PDB entry 8DPL | electron microscopy, 2.53 A resolution | chains J and M of the 15 polymer chains in the assembly

Chain J:
Molecule: Glycoprotein GP2
Source organism: Ebola virus - Mayinga, Zaire, 1976
UniProt: A0A0E3H7K2 (A0A0E3H7K2_9MONO); residue numbers follow UniProt; this construct covers 502-637
Amino-acid sequence (136 residues; each row starts with the number of its first residue):
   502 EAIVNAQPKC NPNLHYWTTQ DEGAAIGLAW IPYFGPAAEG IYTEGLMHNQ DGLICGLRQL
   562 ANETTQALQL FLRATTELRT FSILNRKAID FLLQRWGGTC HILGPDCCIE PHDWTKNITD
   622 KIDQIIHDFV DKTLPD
Unresolved in the structure: 502, 599-637
Disulfides: Cys511-Cys556
Covalently attached groups: glycan linked to Asn563

Chain M:
Molecule: Glycoprotein GP1
Source organism: Ebola virus - Mayinga, Zaire, 1976
UniProt: Q05320 (VGP_EBOZM); numbering as in UniProt (aligned over 33-312)
Amino-acid sequence (280 residues; row label = number of the first residue in the row):
    33 IPLGVIHNST LQVSDVDKLV CRDKLSSTNQ LRSVGLNLEG NGVATDVPSA TKRWGFRSGV
    93 PPKVVNYEAG EWAENCYNLE IKKPDGSECL PAAPDGIRGF PRCRYVHKVS GTGPCAGDFA
   153 FHKEGAFFLY DRLASTVIYR GTTFAEGVVA FLILPQAKKD FFSSHPLREP VNATEDPSSG
   213 YYSTTIRYQA TGFGTNETEY LFEVDNLTYV QLESRFTPQF LLQLNETIYT SGKRSNTTGK
   273 LIWKVNPEID TTIGEWAFWE TKKNLTRKIR SEELSFTVVS
Unresolved in the structure: 48-50, 189-212, 234-312
Disulfides: Cys108-Cys135, Cys121-Cys147
Covalently attached groups: N-acetylglucosamine (NAG) linked to Asn228
Swiss-Prot annotation at these positions:
  - site (Involved in receptor recognition and/or post-binding events): Leu57, Leu63, Arg64, Phe88, Lys95, Ile170
  - glycosylation (N-linked (GlcNAc...) asparagine): Asn40, Asn204, Asn228, Asn238, Asn257, Asn268, Asn296
  - natural variant: Ser65 (S65P: In strain: Isolate mouse-adapted), Ser246 (S246P: In strain: Isolate mouse-adapted)
  - mutagenesis: Asn40 (N40D: Induces GP1 secretion. Complete loss of virus capability to enter into host cell), Cys53 (C53G: Induces GP1 secretion. Complete loss of virus capability to enter into host cell), Asp55 (D55A: 80% loss of virus capability to enter into host cell; D55E/K: No effect on viral entry), Leu57 (L57A: Complete loss of virus capability to enter into host cell; L57F/I/K: 90% loss of virus capability to enter into host cell), Leu63 (L63A: 90% loss of virus capability to enter into host cell; L63F: Almost complete loss of virus capability to enter into host cell; L63K: Complete loss of virus capability to enter into host cell), Arg64 (R64A/E: Complete loss of virus capability to enter into host cell; R64K: No loss of virus capability to enter into host cell), Phe88 (F88A/E: Complete loss of virus capability to enter into host cell; F88A: About 50% loss of ability to counteract host BST2; F88I: No loss of virus capability to enter into host cell), Lys95 (K95A/E: 80% loss of virus capability to enter into host cell; K95R: 20% loss of virus capability to enter into host cell), Cys108 (C108G: Almost complete loss of expression of GP1 and GP2. Almost complete loss of virus capability to enter into host cell), Leu111 (L111A: About 60% loss of ability to counteract host BST2), Cys121 (C121G: Reduced levels of expression of GP1 and GP2. 50% loss of virus capability to enter into host cell), Leu122 (L122A: About 60% loss of ability to counteract host BST2), 7 further mutagenesis entries in UniProt

How chain J and chain M interact:
Residue-residue contacts (13; chain J residue first):
  Arg574(J) - Arg164(M)
  Ala575(J) - Arg164(M)  hydrogen bond (backbone-side chain)
  Thr577(J) - Asn98(M)
  Thr577(J) - Gly128(M)
  Leu579(J) - Asp127(M)
  Arg587(J) - Thr60(M)  hydrogen bond
  Ile590(J) - Thr60(M)
  Asp591(J) - Thr60(M)  hydrogen bond
  Leu594(J) - Leu57(M)
  Leu594(J) - Ser58(M)
  Leu594(J) - Ser59(M)
  Trp597(J) - Lys56(M)
  Trp597(J) - Leu57(M)  hydrogen bond (side chain-backbone)
Other interface residues (no listed pair), chain J (11 interface residues in all): Thr576, Gln595
Other interface residues (no listed pair), chain M (12 interface residues in all): Arg130, Asp163, Leu165

Summary:
11 residues of chain J and 12 residues of chain M are in contact; the contacts include 4 hydrogen bonds. Polar
contacts include Ala575(J)-Arg164(M), Arg587(J)-Thr60(M) and Asp591(J)-Thr60(M). Covalently linked
N-acetylglucosamine: at Asn228(M). Curated annotation (UniProt) lists 19 mutagenesis sites on chain M.
Chain J is Glycoprotein GP2 and chain M is Glycoprotein GP1, both from Ebola virus - Mayinga, Zaire, 1976; the
structure, Structure of EBOV GP lacking the mucin-like domain with 2.1.1D5 scFv and 6D6 scFv bound, was
determined by electron microscopy (same publication as 8DPM).
